Entry 8KFW (X-ray diffraction, 2.30 A resolution); this record covers chains A and D of the 5 polymer chains in the assembly.

== Chain A ==
Molecule: Holliday junction resolvase MOC1, chloroplastic
Source organism: Zea mays
UniProtKB: B4FCI7 (B4FCI7_MAIZE); residues 109-271 here = UniProt positions 109-271
Amino-acid sequence (163 residues; numbered 109 to 271; the number before each row is that of its first residue):
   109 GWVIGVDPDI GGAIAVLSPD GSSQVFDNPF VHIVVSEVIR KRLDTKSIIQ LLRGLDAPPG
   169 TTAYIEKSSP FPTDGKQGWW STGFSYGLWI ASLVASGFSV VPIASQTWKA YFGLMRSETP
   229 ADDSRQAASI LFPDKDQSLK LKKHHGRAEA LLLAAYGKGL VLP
Differences from the reference sequence: engineered mutation Ala-229 (Lys in B4FCI7)
Bound ions: Mn2+ site 1: Asp-115, Asp-117, Glu-257 (shared with 1 residue of chain E); Mn2+ site 2: Asp-115, Glu-174 (shared with 1 residue of chain E); Mn2+ site 3 near His-253 (its only coordinating residue here)
Reported in the primary citation:
  - Mn2+ coordination: His-253
  - catalytic residues: His-253
  - mutagenesis - D115N, H253A, H253D: decreased catalytic activity
  - mutagenesis - H253K: abolished catalytic activity on HJ

== Chain D ==
Molecule: 25-nt DNA strand
Sequence (25 nucleotides; row label = number of the first residue in the row):
     1 ATCTGCAGGG TCTGGTTTCC AGACC
Disordered / not traced: 16

== Interface between chain A and chain D ==
Contacting residue pairs - 28 pairs, chain A then chain D:
  Glu-174(A) / DC25(D)  phosphate contact
  Lys-175(A) / DC12(D)  hydrogen bond to the phosphate
  Lys-175(A) / DT13(D)  salt bridge to the phosphate
  Ser-177(A) / DG10(D)  hydrogen bond to the base
  Ser-177(A) / DT11(D)  base contact
  Ser-177(A) / DC25(D)  base contact
  Pro-178(A) / DG10(D)  base contact
  Pro-178(A) / DC25(D)  base contact
  Phe-179(A) / DG10(D)  base contact
  Phe-179(A) / DC24(D)  base contact
  Phe-179(A) / DC25(D)  stacking on the base
  Pro-180(A) / DG10(D)  base contact
  Asp-182(A) / DC25(D)  hydrogen bond to the base
  Trp-187(A) / DG10(D)  sugar contact
  Ala-212(A) / DC12(D)  phosphate contact
  Ala-212(A) / DT13(D)  sugar contact
  Ser-213(A) / DC24(D)  sugar contact
  Ser-213(A) / DC25(D)  sugar contact
  Gln-214(A) / DA23(D)  hydrogen bond to the base
  Gln-214(A) / DC24(D)  hydrogen bond to the sugar
  Thr-215(A) / DT13(D)  sugar contact
  Thr-215(A) / DG14(D)  hydrogen bond to the phosphate
  Lys-217(A) / DC24(D)  hydrogen bond to the phosphate
  Lys-217(A) / DC25(D)  salt bridge to the phosphate
  Met-223(A) / DA23(D)  phosphate contact
  Met-223(A) / DC24(D)  phosphate contact
  Arg-224(A) / DA23(D)  phosphate contact
  Arg-224(A) / DC24(D)  hydrogen bond to the phosphate
Other interface residues (no listed pair), chain A (16 interface residues in all): Leu-222

== Overview ==
Chain A and chain D form an interface of 16 and 8 residues respectively, with 8 hydrogen bonds, 2 salt bridges
and 1 aromatic stacking contact. Polar pairs include Ser-177(A)/DG10(D), Asp-182(A)/DC25(D) and
Gln-214(A)/DA23(D). The paper reports the catalytic residue His-253(A); D115N, H253A and H253D of chain A
reduce catalytic activity.
Chain A is Holliday junction resolvase MOC1, chloroplastic (Zea mays) and chain D is a 25-nt DNA strand; the
structure, Crystal structure of ZmMOC1 K229A in complex with a nicked Holliday junction soaked in Mn2+ for
..., was determined by X-ray diffraction, deposited together with 8KFR, 8KFS, 8KFT, 8KFU and 8KFV.
